Entry 3PXG (X-ray diffraction, 3.65 A resolution); this record covers chains A and b of the 12 polymer chains in the assembly.

# Chain A
Name: Negative regulator of genetic competence ClpC/MecB
From: Bacillus subtilis
UniProtKB: P37571 (CLPC_BACSU); numbering as in UniProt; present here: 1-246, 252-280, 293-485
Chain sequence (468 residues; row label = number of the first residue in the row; note: 17 numbers in that range are skipped by the numbering (no residue carries them; nothing is unmodelled there)):
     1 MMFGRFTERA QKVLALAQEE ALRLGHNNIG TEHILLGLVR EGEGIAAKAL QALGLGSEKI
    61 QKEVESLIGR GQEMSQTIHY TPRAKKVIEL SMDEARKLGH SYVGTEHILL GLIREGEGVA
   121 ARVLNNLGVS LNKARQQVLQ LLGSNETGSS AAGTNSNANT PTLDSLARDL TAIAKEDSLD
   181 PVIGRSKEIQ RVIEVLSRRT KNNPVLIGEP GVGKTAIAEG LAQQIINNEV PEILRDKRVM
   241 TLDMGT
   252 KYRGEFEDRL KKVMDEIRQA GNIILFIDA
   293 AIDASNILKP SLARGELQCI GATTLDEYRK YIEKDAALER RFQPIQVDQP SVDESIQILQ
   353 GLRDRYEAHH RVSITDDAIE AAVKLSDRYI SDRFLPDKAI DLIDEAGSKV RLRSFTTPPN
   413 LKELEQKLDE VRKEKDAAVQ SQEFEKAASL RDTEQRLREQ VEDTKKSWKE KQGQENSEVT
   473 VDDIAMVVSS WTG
Unresolved in the structure: 1-2, 150-154, 243-246, 252-257, 293-300, 485
Differences from the reference sequence: engineered mutation Ala-280 (Glu in P37571)
Swiss-Prot annotation at these positions:
  - binding site (ATP): Gly-208 to Thr-215

# Chain b
Name: Adapter protein mecA 1
From: Bacillus subtilis
UniProtKB: P37958 (MECA1_BACSU); residues 121-218 here = UniProt positions 121-218
Chain sequence (98 residues; each row starts with the number of its first residue):
   121 EEKEQKLQFV LRFGDFEDVI SLSKLNVNGS KTTLYSFENR YYLYVDFCNM TDEEVENQLS
   181 ILLEYATESS ISIHRLEEYG KLIISEHALE TIKKHFAS
Unresolved in the structure: 121-124

# How chain A and chain b interact
Pairs across the interface - 22 pairs, chain A then chain b:
  Thr-7(A) / Tyr-199(b)
  Arg-9(A) / Glu-198(b)  salt bridge
  Glu-43(A) / Glu-198(b)
  Gly-44(A) / Glu-198(b)
  Ile-45(A) / Glu-198(b)  hydrogen bond (backbone-side chain)
  Lys-48(A) / His-194(b)  hydrogen bond (side chain-backbone)
  Lys-48(A) / Glu-197(b)  salt bridge
  Gly-104(A) / Tyr-199(b)
  Thr-105(A) / Glu-198(b)  hydrogen bond
  Thr-105(A) / Tyr-199(b)  hydrogen bond (backbone-side chain)
  Glu-106(A) / Tyr-199(b)  hydrogen bond
  Leu-141(A) / Ser-192(b)  hydrogen bond (backbone-side chain)
  Leu-141(A) / His-194(b)
  Leu-142(A) / Ser-192(b)  hydrogen bond (backbone-side chain)
  Gly-143(A) / Ser-192(b)
  Gly-143(A) / Arg-195(b)
  Ser-144(A) / Arg-195(b)
  Asn-145(A) / Ser-189(b)
  Asn-145(A) / Ser-190(b)
  Glu-146(A) / Arg-132(b)  hydrogen bond (backbone-side chain)
  Glu-146(A) / Ser-190(b)
  Ser-149(A) / Arg-132(b)  hydrogen bond (backbone-side chain)
Also at the interface, not in a pair above, chain A (18 interface residues in all): His-100, Glu-176
Also at the interface, not in a pair above, chain b (12 interface residues in all): Glu-158, Arg-160, Ile-191

# Overview
The interface between chain A and chain b involves 18 residues on one side and 12 on the other; the contacts
include 9 hydrogen bonds and 2 salt bridges. Polar contacts include Arg-9(A)/Glu-198(b), Lys-48(A)/Glu-197(b)
and Ile-45(A)/Glu-198(b). From UniProt: 8 ATP-binding residues on chain A.
Chain A is Negative regulator of genetic competence ClpC/MecB and chain b is Adapter protein mecA 1, both from
Bacillus subtilis; the structure, Structure of MecA121 and ClpC1-485 complex, was determined by X-ray
diffraction (same publication as 2Y1Q, 2Y1R and 3PXI).
